Entry 7OKO (electron microscopy, 3.40 A resolution); this record covers chains W and c of the 65 polymer chains in the assembly.

Chain W (and c):
Name: Type IV conjugative transfer system lipoprotein TraV
From: Salmonella enterica
Notes: chain c of this document is another copy of the same molecule, construct and numbering; everything in this record applies to it too
Reference sequence: A0A753A8N9 (A0A753A8N9_SALER); residue numbers follow UniProt; this construct covers 1-204
Amino-acid sequence (204 residues; numbered 1 to 204; the number before each row is that of its first residue):
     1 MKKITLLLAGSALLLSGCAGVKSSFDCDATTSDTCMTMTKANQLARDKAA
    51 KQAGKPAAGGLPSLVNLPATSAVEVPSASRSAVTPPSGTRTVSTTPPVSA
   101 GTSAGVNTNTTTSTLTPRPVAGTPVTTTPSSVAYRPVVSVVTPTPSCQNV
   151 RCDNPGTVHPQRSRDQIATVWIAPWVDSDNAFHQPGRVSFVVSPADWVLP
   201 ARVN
Unresolved in the structure: 1-68, 81-156 (chain c: 1-157, 204)
Reported in the primary citation:
  - post-translational modification sites: Cys-18 (citing earlier work)

Chain W / chain c interface:
Residue-residue contacts (24):
  His-159(W) with Arg-187(c)
  Pro-160(W) with Ile-167(c); Ser-189(c)
  Gln-161(W) with Arg-164(c); Ile-167(c)
  Arg-162(W) with Arg-164(c), hydrogen bond (backbone-side chain); Asp-165(c)
  Ser-163(W) with Arg-164(c)
  Arg-164(W) with Arg-162(c); Ser-163(c); Arg-164(c)
  Asp-165(W) with Arg-162(c), salt bridge
  Ile-167(W) with His-159(c); Pro-160(c); Arg-162(c); Trp-197(c), hydrophobic
  Ser-189(W) with Pro-160(c); Trp-197(c)
  Phe-190(W) with Trp-197(c), hydrophobic
  Val-191(W) with Arg-162(c); Trp-197(c)
  Trp-197(W) with Ile-167(c), hydrophobic; Ser-189(c); Phe-190(c)
Other interface residues (no listed pair), chain c (15 interface residues in all): Gln-161, Thr-169, Val-191, Ala-195

In short:
Chain W and chain c form an interface of 12 and 15 residues respectively; the contacts include 1 hydrogen bond
and 1 salt bridge. Among the polar pairs are Asp-165(W)/Arg-162(c) and Arg-162(W)/Arg-164(c). The paper
reports a modification site at Cys-18(W).
Both chains are Type IV conjugative transfer system lipoprotein TraV (Salmonella enterica). Entry 7OKO
(Structure of the outer-membrane core complex (outer ring) from a conjugative type IV secretion system) was
determined by electron microscopy, deposited together with 7OKN.
